PDB entry 5U8H | X-ray diffraction, 2.15 A resolution | chains A and P of the 4 polymer chains in the assembly

# Chain A
Name: DNA polymerase beta
Organism: Homo sapiens
Notes: EC 2.7.7.7, 4.2.99.-
UniProtKB: P06746 (DPOLB_HUMAN); residue numbers follow UniProt; this construct covers 1-335
Amino-acid sequence (335 residues; numbered 1 to 335; the number before each row is that of its first residue):
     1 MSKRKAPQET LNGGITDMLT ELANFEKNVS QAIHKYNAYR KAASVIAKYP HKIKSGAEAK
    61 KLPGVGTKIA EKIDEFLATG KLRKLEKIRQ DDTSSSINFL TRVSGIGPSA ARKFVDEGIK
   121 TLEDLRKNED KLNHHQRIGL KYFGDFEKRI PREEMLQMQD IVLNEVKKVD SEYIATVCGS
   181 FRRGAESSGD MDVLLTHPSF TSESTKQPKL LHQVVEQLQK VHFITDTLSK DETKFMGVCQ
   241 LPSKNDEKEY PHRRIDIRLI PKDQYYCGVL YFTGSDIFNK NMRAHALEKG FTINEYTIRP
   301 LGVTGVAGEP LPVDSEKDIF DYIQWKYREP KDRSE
Disordered / not traced: 1-8, 203-208, 244-248
Sequence notes: engineered mutation Asp-231 (Gly in P06746)
Ion coordination: Na+ site 1: Lys-60, Leu-62, Val-65 (shared with 1 residue of chain D); Na+ site 2: Thr-101, Val-103, Ile-106 (shared with DG9(P) of chain P)
Reported in the primary citation:
  - conformationally variable residues (side-chain flip): Leu-228 to Glu-232, Met-236, Arg-254, Asp-256
  - binding site for the 16-nt DNA strand: Lys-230, Glu-232
  - mutagenesis - G231D (140-fold): decreased catalytic activity (citing earlier work)
  - mutagenesis - G231D (15-fold): decreased binding to dNTP substrate (citing earlier work)
  - mutagenesis - G231D (Kd 1.7 nM): unchanged binding to DNA duplex (citing earlier work)
  - disease-associated variants - G231D, M236L: decreased catalytic activity (citing earlier work)
  - mutagenesis - M236A: unchanged catalytic activity
  - mutagenesis - M236L (2.4-fold): decreased catalytic activity
  - disease-associated variants - V215P, E232K, C239R, P242R, K248Q (citing earlier work)
  - catalytic residues: Asp-190, Asp-192, Asp-256 (citing earlier work)
  - mutagenesis - M236L: unchanged binding to incoming nucleotide

# Chain P
Molecule: 10-nt DNA strand
Sequence (10 nucleotides; row label = number of the first residue in the row):
     1 GCTGATGCGC
Ion coordination: Na+: DG9 (shared with Thr-101(A), Val-103(A), Ile-106(A) of chain A)

# Chain A / chain P interface
Pairs across the interface (15; chain A residue first):
  Val-103(A) with DG9(P), phosphate contact
  Ser-104(A) with DG9(P), phosphate contact
  Gly-105(A) with DC8(P), sugar contact; DG9(P), hydrogen bond to the phosphate
  Ile-106(A) with DG9(P), phosphate contact
  Gly-107(A) with DC8(P), hydrogen bond to the phosphate
  Pro-108(A) with DC8(P), phosphate contact
  Ser-109(A) with DG7(P), phosphate contact; DC8(P), hydrogen bond to the phosphate
  Ala-110(A) with DC8(P), hydrogen bond to the phosphate
  Asp-190(A) with DC10(P), phosphate contact
  Lys-234(A) with DG9(P), base contact
  Arg-254(A) with DG9(P), hydrogen bond to the phosphate; DC10(P), salt bridge to the phosphate
  Asp-256(A) with DC10(P), sugar contact
Interface residues without a listed pair, chain A (14 interface residues in all): His-135, Met-236

# Overview
14 residues of chain A face 4 of chain P across their interface; the contacts include 5 hydrogen bonds and 1
salt bridge. Among the polar pairs are Gly-105(A)/DG9(P), Gly-107(A)/DC8(P) and Ser-109(A)/DC8(P). From the
paper: catalytic residues Asp-190(A), Asp-192(A) and Asp-256(A); G231D and M236L of chain A reduce catalytic
activity.
Here chain A is DNA polymerase beta (Homo sapiens) and chain P is a 10-nt DNA strand. Entry 5U8H (DNA
Polymerase Beta G231D crystallized in PEG 400) was determined by X-ray diffraction (same publication as 5U8G
and 5U8I).
